Entry 2PI2 (X-ray diffraction, 2.00 A resolution); this record covers chains A and E.

# Chain A
Molecule: Replication protein A 32 kDa subunit
From: Homo sapiens
UniProtKB: P15927 (RFA2_HUMAN); residue numbers follow UniProt; this construct covers 1-270
Chain sequence (270 residues; numbered 1 to 270; the number before each row is that of its first residue):
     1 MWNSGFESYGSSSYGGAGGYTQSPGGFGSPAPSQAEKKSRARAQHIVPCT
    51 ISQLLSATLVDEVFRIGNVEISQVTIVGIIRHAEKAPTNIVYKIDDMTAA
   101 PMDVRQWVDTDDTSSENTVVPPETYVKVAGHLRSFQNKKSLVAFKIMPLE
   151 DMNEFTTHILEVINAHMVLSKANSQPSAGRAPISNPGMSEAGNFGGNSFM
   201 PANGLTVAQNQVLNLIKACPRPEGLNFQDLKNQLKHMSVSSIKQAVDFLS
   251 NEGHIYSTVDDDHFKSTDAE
Not modelled in the structure: 1-40, 110-116, 177-270
Residues lining bound ligands: 1,4-diethylene dioxide (DIO): Glu123, Thr124, Tyr125, Leu149, Met152
UniProt features mapped onto this chain:
  - DNA-binding region: Val74 to Pro148 (OB)
  - modified residue: Met1 (N-acetylmethionine), Ser4 (Phosphoserine), Ser8 (Phosphoserine), Thr21 (Phosphothreonine), Ser23 (Phosphoserine), Ser29 (Phosphoserine), Ser33 (Phosphoserine)
  - cross-link (Glycyl lysine isopeptide (Lys-Gly)): Lys37 (interchain with G-Cter in ubiquitin), Lys38 (interchain with G-Cter in ubiquitin)
  - mutagenesis: Ser4 (S4A: Increased RAD51 foci formation and homologous recombination efficiency at DNA double-strand breaks; when associated with A-8), Ser8 (S8A: Increased RAD51 foci formation and homologous recombination efficiency at DNA double-strand breaks; when associated with A-4 ...), Ser23 (S23D: No effect on DNA synthesis following DNA damage; when associated with D-29. No effect on cell-cycle progression, nor DNA synthesis in undamaged cells; when associated with D-8; D-29 and D-33 ...), Ser29 (S29A: Reduces phosphorylation by CDK1; S29D: No effect on DNA synthesis following DNA damage; when associated with D-23. No effect on cell-cycle progression, nor DNA synthesis in undamaged cells ...), Ser33 (S33D: Lower homologous recombination efficiency following DNA double strand break. Impaired DNA synthesis following DNA damage; when associated with D-8 ...), Lys37 to Lys38 (Impaired ubiquitination without affecting homologous recombination), Phe248 (F248A: Abolishes interaction with RFWD3, leading to impair DNA interstrand cross-links (ICL) repair), Glu252 (E252A: Abolishes interaction with RFWD3, leading to impair DNA interstrand cross-links (ICL) repair), Gly253 (G253A: Does not affect interaction with RFWD3), His254 (H254A: Abolishes interaction with RFWD3, leading to impair DNA interstrand cross-links (ICL) repair)
What the authors report for this chain:
  - binding site for 1,4-diethylene dioxide: Glu123, Tyr125, Leu149

# Chain E
Molecule: Replication protein A 14 kDa subunit
From: Homo sapiens
UniProtKB: P35244 (RFA3_HUMAN); residues 1-121 here = UniProt positions 1-121
Chain sequence (142 residues; row label = number of the first residue in the row; numbers below 1 keep their minus sign (Met-20 is residue -20)):
   -20 MGHHHHHHHHHHSSGHIEGRHMVDMMDLPRSRINAGMLAQFIDKPVCFVG
    30 RLEKIHPTGKMFILSDGEGKNGTIELMEPLDEEISGIVEVVGRVTAKATI
    80 LCTSYVQFKEDSHPFDLGLYNEAVKIIHDFPQFYPLGIVQHD
Not modelled in the structure: -20 to 1, 119-121
Differences from the reference sequence: expression tag (-20 to 0)
Residues lining bound ligands: 1,4-diethylene dioxide (DIO): Val85, Gln86, Phe87, Lys88
UniProt features mapped onto this chain:
  - modified residue: Val2 (N-acetylvaline)
  - cross-link (Glycyl lysine isopeptide (Lys-Gly)): Lys23 (interchain with G-Cter in ubiquitin), Lys39 (interchain with G-Cter in ubiquitin), Lys88 (interchain with G-Cter in ubiquitin)
What the authors report for this chain:
  - binding site for 1,4-diethylene dioxide: Gln86, Lys88

# How chain A and chain E interact
Pairs across the interface (61):
  Thr50(A) - Tyr113(E)
  Thr50(A) - Pro114(E)
  Ser52(A) - Pro114(E)  hydrogen bond (side chain-backbone)
  Ser52(A) - Gly116(E)
  Gln53(A) - Phe112(E)  hydrogen bond (side chain-backbone)
  Gln53(A) - Pro114(E)
  Leu55(A) - Ile117(E)  hydrophobic
  Ser56(A) - Ile117(E)
  Ser56(A) - Val118(E)  hydrogen bond (side chain-backbone)
  Ile79(A) - Val85(E)  hydrophobic
  Arg81(A) - Met5(E)  hydrogen bond
  Asp95(A) - Arg9(E)  salt bridge
  Met97(A) - Pro8(E)
  Met97(A) - Arg9(E)  hydrogen bond (backbone-backbone)
  Met97(A) - Arg11(E)
  Met97(A) - Cys26(E)  hydrophobic
  Met97(A) - Glu68(E)
  Met97(A) - Val70(E)  hydrophobic
  Thr98(A) - Pro8(E)
  Thr98(A) - Tyr113(E)
  Thr98(A) - Pro114(E)
  Thr98(A) - Leu115(E)
  Thr98(A) - Gly116(E)  hydrogen bond (backbone-backbone)
  Ala99(A) - Leu7(E)
  Ala99(A) - Arg9(E)  hydrogen bond (backbone-side chain)
  Ala100(A) - Met5(E)
  Ala100(A) - Asp6(E)
  Pro101(A) - Met5(E)
  Pro101(A) - Asp6(E)
  Glu123(A) - Tyr84(E)
  Glu123(A) - Val85(E)
  Tyr125(A) - Arg11(E)  hydrogen bond
  Tyr125(A) - Glu68(E)  hydrogen bond
  Tyr125(A) - Phe87(E)  hydrophobic
  Glu150(A) - Lys88(E)
  Glu150(A) - Ser91(E)
  Asp151(A) - His92(E)
  Met152(A) - Phe87(E)  hydrophobic
  Met152(A) - Phe94(E)
  Asn153(A) - Pro93(E)  hydrogen bond (side chain-backbone)
  Asn153(A) - Phe94(E)
  Asn153(A) - Asp95(E)  hydrogen bond (side chain-backbone)
  Phe155(A) - Arg11(E)
  Phe155(A) - Phe87(E)  hydrophobic
  Phe155(A) - Tyr99(E)  hydrophobic
  Thr156(A) - Phe94(E)
  Thr156(A) - Leu98(E)
  Thr156(A) - Tyr99(E)
  Ile159(A) - Ala102(E)  hydrophobic
  Ile159(A) - Ile106(E)  hydrophobic
  Ile159(A) - Tyr113(E)
  Leu160(A) - Ile105(E)  hydrophobic
  Val162(A) - Phe112(E)
  Val162(A) - Tyr113(E)  hydrophobic
  Ile163(A) - Ile105(E)  hydrophobic
  Ile163(A) - Phe112(E)
  Ile163(A) - Tyr113(E)  hydrophobic
  His166(A) - Phe112(E)
  Met167(A) - Phe109(E)  hydrophobic
  Met167(A) - Phe112(E)  hydrophobic
  Ser170(A) - Phe112(E)
Interface residues without a listed pair, chain A (29 interface residues in all): Asp96
Interface residues without a listed pair, chain E (32 interface residues in all): Ser83

# Summary
29 residues of chain A face 32 of chain E across their interface; the contacts include 11 hydrogen bonds and 1
salt bridge. Polar pairs include Asp95(A)-Arg9(E), Ser52(A)-Pro114(E) and Gln53(A)-Phe112(E). 1,4-diethylene
dioxide is bound between chain A and chain E. From the paper: a binding site for 1,4-diethylene dioxide at
Glu123(A), Tyr125(A) and Gln86(E) among others.
Chain A is Replication protein A 32 kDa subunit and chain E is Replication protein A 14 kDa subunit, both from
Homo sapiens; the structure, Full-length Replication protein A subunits RPA14 and RPA32, was determined by
X-ray diffraction, deposited together with 2PQA.
